PDB entry 7TKD | electron microscopy, 7.70 A resolution (low resolution: residue-level contacts below are approximate; hydrogen-bond / salt-bridge calls are withheld) | chains C and F of the 27 polymer chains in the assembly

== Chain C ==
Molecule: ATP synthase subunit alpha
Source organism: Saccharomyces cerevisiae
UniProt: P07251 (ATPA_YEAST); residues 1-510 here correspond to UniProt positions 36-545 (UniProt number = residue number + 35)
Sequence (510 residues; each row starts with the number of its first residue):
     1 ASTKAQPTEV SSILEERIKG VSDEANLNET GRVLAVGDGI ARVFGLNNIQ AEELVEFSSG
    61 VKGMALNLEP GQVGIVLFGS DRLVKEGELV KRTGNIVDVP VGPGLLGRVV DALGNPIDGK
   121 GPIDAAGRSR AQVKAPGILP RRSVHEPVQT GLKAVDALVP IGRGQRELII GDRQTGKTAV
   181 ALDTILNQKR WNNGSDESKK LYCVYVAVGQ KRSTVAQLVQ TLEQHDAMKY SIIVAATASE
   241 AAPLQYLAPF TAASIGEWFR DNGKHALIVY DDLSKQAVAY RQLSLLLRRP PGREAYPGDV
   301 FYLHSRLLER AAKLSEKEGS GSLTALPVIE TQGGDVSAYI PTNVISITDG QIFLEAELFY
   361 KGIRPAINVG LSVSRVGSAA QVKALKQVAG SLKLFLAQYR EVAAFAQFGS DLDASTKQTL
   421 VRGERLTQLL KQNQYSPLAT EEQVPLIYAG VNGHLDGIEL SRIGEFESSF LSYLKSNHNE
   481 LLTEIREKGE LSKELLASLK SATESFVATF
Disordered / not traced: 1-11, 510
Swiss-Prot annotation at these positions:
  - binding site (ATP): Gly171 to Thr178
  - site: Ser372 (Required for activity)
  - modified residue (Phosphoserine): Ser22, Ser143

== Chain F ==
Molecule: ATP synthase subunit beta
Source organism: Saccharomyces cerevisiae
Notes: EC 7.1.2.2
UniProt: P00830 (ATPB_YEAST); residues 1-478 here correspond to UniProt positions 34-511 (UniProt number = residue number + 33)
Sequence (478 residues; row label = number of the first residue in the row):
     1 ASAAQSTPIT GKVTAVIGAI VDVHFEQSEL PAILNALEIK TPQGKLVLEV AQHLGENTVR
    61 TIAMDGTEGL VRGEKVLDTG GPISVPVGRE TLGRIINVIG EPIDERGPIK SKLRKPIHAD
   121 PPSFAEQSTS AEILETGIKV VDLLAPYARG GKIGLFGGAG VGKTVFIQEL INNIAKAHGG
   181 FSVFTGVGER TREGNDLYRE MKETGVINLE GESKVALVFG QMNEPPGARA RVALTGLTIA
   241 EYFRDEEGQD VLLFIDNIFR FTQAGSEVSA LLGRIPSAVG YQPTLATDMG LLQERITTTK
   301 KGSVTSVQAV YVPADDLTDP APATTFAHLD ATTVLSRGIS ELGIYPAVDP LDSKSRLLDA
   361 AVVGQEHYDV ASKVQETLQT YKSLQDIIAI LGMDELSEQD KLTVERARKI QRFLSQPFAV
   421 AEVFTGIPGK LVRLKDTVAS FKAVLEGKYD NIPEHAFYMV GGIEDVVAKA EKLAAEAN
Disordered / not traced: 1-6, 476-478
Swiss-Prot annotation at these positions:
  - binding site (ATP): Gly157 to Thr164
  - modified residue: Thr79 (Phosphothreonine), Thr204 (Phosphothreonine), Ser340 (Phosphoserine)

== How chain C and chain F interact ==
Residue-residue contacts (17; chain C residue first):
  Leu34(C) - Gly55(F)
  Ala35(C) - His53(F)
  Ala35(C) - Leu54(F)
  Ala35(C) - Gly55(F)
  Val36(C) - Gln52(F)
  Val36(C) - His53(F)
  Arg82(C) - Ile33(F)
  Ile117(C) - Phe124(F)
  Ile117(C) - Ala125(F)
  Lys211(C) - Ala327(F)
  Ala238(C) - Ala286(F)
  Ala238(C) - Thr287(F)
  Ser239(C) - Gly290(F)
  Ser239(C) - Leu291(F)
  Tyr360(C) - Gln375(F)
  Tyr360(C) - Glu376(F)
  Phe408(C) - Glu395(F)
Also at the interface, not in a pair above, chain C (18 interface residues in all): Gly37, Asp81, Val84, Glu86, Gln210, Gln282, Leu285, Gly409
Also at the interface, not in a pair above, chain F (20 interface residues in all): Glu29, Ala32, Ala51, Ile275, Pro283

== Overview ==
Chain C and chain F form an interface of 18 and 20 residues respectively. Curated annotation (UniProt) lists 8
ATP-binding residues on chain C; 8 ATP-binding residues on chain F.
Chain C is ATP synthase subunit alpha and chain F is ATP synthase subunit beta, both from Saccharomyces
cerevisiae; the structure, Yeast ATP synthase State 1catalytic(h) with 10 mM ATP backbone model, was
determined by electron microscopy, deposited together with 7TJS, 7TJT, 7TJU, 7TJV, 7TJW, 7TJX and 30 further
entries.
